Entry 5D62 (X-ray diffraction, 1.70 A resolution); this record covers chains A and L.

# Chain A
Molecule: Agglutinin
From: Marasmius oreades
UniProtKB: Q8X123 (Q8X123_9AGAR); numbering as in UniProt (aligned over 1-293)
Chain sequence (293 residues; numbered 1 to 293; the number before each row is that of its first residue):
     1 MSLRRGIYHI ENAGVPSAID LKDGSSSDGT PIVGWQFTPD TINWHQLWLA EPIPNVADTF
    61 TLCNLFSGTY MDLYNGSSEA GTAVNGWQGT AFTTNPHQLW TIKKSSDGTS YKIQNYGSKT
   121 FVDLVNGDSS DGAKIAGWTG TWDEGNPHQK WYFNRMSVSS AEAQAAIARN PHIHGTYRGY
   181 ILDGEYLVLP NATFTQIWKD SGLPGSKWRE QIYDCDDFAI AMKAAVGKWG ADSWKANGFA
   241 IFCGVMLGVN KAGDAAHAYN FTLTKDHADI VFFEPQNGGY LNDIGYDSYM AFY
Unresolved in the structure: 1
Metal / ion sites: Ca2+ site 1: L182, D183, D214, D216; Ca2+ site 2: D183, Q211, D214, D216, D217
Residues lining bound ligands:
  - oligosaccharide (alpha-L-fucopyranose, alpha-D-galactopyranose units), molecule 1: D28, D72, L73, Y74, N75, G76, W87, Q88, T93, N95, H97, Q98
  - oligosaccharide (alpha-L-fucopyranose, alpha-D-galactopyranose units), molecule 2: D123, L124, V125, N126, G127, W138, T139, G140, E144, N146, H148, Q149
From the paper describing this entry:
  - binding site for Z-VAD-fmk (chain L): W208, C215, A256, Q276
  - catalytic residues: Q276
  - specificity-determining residues: E210, Y286 (proposed by the authors, not directly observed)
  - catalytic residues: H257 (citing earlier work)

# Chain L
Molecule: Z-VAD-fmk
Chain sequence (5 residues; numbered 1 to 5; the number before each row is that of its first residue):
     1 XVADX
Modified positions: PHQ (benzyl chlorocarbonate) at position 1; CF0 (fluoromethane) at position 5

# How chain A and chain L interact
Contacting residue pairs (15; chain A residue first):
  W208(A) - A3(L)
  W208(A) - D4(L)  hydrogen bond (side chain-backbone)
  D214(A) - D4(L)
  C215(A) - A3(L)
  C215(A) - D4(L)  hydrogen bond (side chain-backbone)
  C215(A) - CF0_5(L)  covalent bond
  A256(A) - D4(L)
  A256(A) - CF0_5(L)
  H257(A) - V2(L)
  H257(A) - A3(L)
  H257(A) - CF0_5(L)
  E274(A) - V2(L)
  Q276(A) - V2(L)
  Q276(A) - A3(L)  hydrogen bond (side chain-backbone)
  N277(A) - V2(L)
Interface residues without a listed pair, chain A (9 interface residues in all): A258
Interface residues without a listed pair, chain L (5 interface residues in all): PHQ_1

# In short
Chain A and chain L form an interface of 9 and 5 residues respectively; the contacts include 1 covalent bond
and 3 hydrogen bonds. Polar contacts include W208(A)-D4(L), C215(A)-D4(L) and Q276(A)-A3(L). The paper reports
catalytic residues Q276(A) and H257(A); a binding site for Z-VAD-fmk (chain L) at W208(A), C215(A) and A256(A)
among others.
Chain A is Agglutinin (Marasmius oreades) and chain L is Z-VAD-fmk; the structure, MOA-Z-VAD-fmk complex,
inverted orientation, was determined by X-ray diffraction together with 5D63 from the same study.
